PDB entry 6EU2 | electron microscopy, 3.40 A resolution | chains A and F of the 17 polymer chains in the assembly

Chain A:
Protein: DNA-directed RNA polymerase III subunit RPC1
Source organism: Saccharomyces cerevisiae (strain ATCC 204508 / S288c)
Notes: EC 2.7.7.6
UniProtKB: P04051 (RPC1_YEAST); residue numbers follow UniProt; this construct covers 1-1460
Sequence (1460 residues; row label = number of the first residue in the row):
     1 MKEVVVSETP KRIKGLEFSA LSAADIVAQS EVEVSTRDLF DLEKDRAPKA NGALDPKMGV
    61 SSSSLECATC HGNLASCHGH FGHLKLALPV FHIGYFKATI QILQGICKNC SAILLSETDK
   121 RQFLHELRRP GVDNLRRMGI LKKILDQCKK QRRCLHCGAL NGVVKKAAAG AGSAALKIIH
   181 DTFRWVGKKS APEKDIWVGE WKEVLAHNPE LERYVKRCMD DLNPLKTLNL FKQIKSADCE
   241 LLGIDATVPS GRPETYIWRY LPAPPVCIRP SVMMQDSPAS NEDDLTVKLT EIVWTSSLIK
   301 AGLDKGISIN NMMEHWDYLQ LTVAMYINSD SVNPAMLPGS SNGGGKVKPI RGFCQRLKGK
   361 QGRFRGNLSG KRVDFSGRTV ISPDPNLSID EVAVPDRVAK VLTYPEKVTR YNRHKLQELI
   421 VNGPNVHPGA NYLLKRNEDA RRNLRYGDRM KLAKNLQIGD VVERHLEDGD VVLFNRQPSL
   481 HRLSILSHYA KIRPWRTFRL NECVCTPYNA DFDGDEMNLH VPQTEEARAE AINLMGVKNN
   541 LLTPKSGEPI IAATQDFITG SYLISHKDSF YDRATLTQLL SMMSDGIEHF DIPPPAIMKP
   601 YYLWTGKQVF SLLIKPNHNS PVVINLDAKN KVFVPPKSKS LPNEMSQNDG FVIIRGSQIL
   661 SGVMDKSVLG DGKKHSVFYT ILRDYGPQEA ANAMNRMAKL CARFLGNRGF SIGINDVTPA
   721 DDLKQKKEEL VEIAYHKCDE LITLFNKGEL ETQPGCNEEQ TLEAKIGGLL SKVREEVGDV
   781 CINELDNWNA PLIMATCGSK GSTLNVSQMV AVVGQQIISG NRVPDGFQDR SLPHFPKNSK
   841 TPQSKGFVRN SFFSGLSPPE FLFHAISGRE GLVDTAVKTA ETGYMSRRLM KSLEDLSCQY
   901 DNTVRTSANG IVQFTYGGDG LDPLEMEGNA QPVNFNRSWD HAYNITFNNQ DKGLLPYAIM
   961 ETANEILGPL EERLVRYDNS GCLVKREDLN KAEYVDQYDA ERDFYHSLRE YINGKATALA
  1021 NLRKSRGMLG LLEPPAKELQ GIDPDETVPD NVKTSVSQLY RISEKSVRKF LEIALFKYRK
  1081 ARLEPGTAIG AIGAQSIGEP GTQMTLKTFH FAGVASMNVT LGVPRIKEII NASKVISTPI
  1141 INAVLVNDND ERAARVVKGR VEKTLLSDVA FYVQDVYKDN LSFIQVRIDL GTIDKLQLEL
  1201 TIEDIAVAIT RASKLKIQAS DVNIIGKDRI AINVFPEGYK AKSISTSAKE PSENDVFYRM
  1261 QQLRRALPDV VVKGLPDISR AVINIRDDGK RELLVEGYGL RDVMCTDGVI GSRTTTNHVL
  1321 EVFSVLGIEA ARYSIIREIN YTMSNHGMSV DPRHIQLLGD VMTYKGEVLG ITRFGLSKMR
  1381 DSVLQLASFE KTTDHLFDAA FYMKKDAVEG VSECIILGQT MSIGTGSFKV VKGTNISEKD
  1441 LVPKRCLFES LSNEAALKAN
Not modelled in the structure: 1, 169-174, 330-365, 1237-1251
Curated features (UniProtKB/Swiss-Prot):
  - region: Pro-858 to Glu-870 (Bridging helix)
  - binding site (Zn(2+)): Cys-67, Cys-70, Cys-77, His-80, Cys-107, Cys-110, Cys-154
  - binding site (Mg(2+)): Asp-511, Asp-513, Asp-515
Bound ions: Zn2+ site 1 near Cys-70 (its only coordinating residue here); Zn2+ site 2: Cys-107, Cys-154, Cys-157; Mg2+: Asp-511, Asp-513, Asp-515

Chain F:
Protein: DNA-directed RNA polymerases I, II, and III subunit RPABC2
Source organism: Saccharomyces cerevisiae (strain ATCC 204508 / S288c)
UniProtKB: P20435 (RPAB2_YEAST); numbering as in UniProt (aligned over 1-155)
Sequence (155 residues; row label = number of the first residue in the row):
     1 MSDYEEAFND GNENFEDFDV EHFSDEETYE EKPQFKDGET TDANGKTIVT GGNGPEDFQQ
    61 HEQIRRKTLK EKAIPKDQRA TTPYMTKYER ARILGTRALQ ISMNAPVFVD LEGETDPLRI
   121 AMKELAEKKI PLVIRRYLPD GSFEDWSVEE LIVDL
Not modelled in the structure: 1-70, 154-155
Curated features (UniProtKB/Swiss-Prot):
  - region: Leu-111 to Leu-132 (Leucine-zipper)
  - modified residue: Ser-24 (Phosphoserine)

How chain A and chain F interact:
Pairs across the interface - 56 pairs, chain A then chain F:
  Glu-406(A) / Thr-115(F)
  Lys-407(A) / Ser-102(F)
  Lys-407(A) / Met-103(F)
  Thr-409(A) / Ile-101(F)
  Thr-409(A) / Asn-104(F)  hydrogen bond
  Arg-410(A) / Asn-104(F)  hydrogen bond
  Tyr-411(A) / Val-107(F)
  Tyr-411(A) / Leu-111(F)  hydrophobic
  Tyr-411(A) / Glu-114(F)
  Tyr-411(A) / Thr-115(F)
  Asn-412(A) / Thr-115(F)
  Lys-415(A) / Thr-115(F)
  Ile-458(A) / Asn-104(F)
  Glu-525(A) / Ser-102(F)
  Glu-526(A) / Leu-99(F)
  Arg-528(A) / Asp-116(F)  salt bridge
  Arg-528(A) / Leu-118(F)
  Ala-529(A) / Gly-95(F)
  Ala-529(A) / Leu-118(F)  hydrophobic
  Ile-532(A) / Leu-118(F)  hydrophobic
  Asn-533(A) / Arg-90(F)
  Asn-533(A) / Ala-91(F)
  Asn-533(A) / Leu-94(F)
  Asn-533(A) / Met-122(F)
  Leu-534(A) / Tyr-88(F)  hydrophobic
  Leu-534(A) / Ala-91(F)  hydrophobic
  Gln-899(A) / Pro-139(F)
  Tyr-900(A) / Thr-81(F)
  Tyr-900(A) / Arg-136(F)
  Tyr-900(A) / Tyr-137(F)
  Arg-905(A) / Pro-139(F)
  Asn-909(A) / Pro-139(F)
  Arg-1079(A) / Tyr-84(F)  hydrogen bond
  Lys-1080(A) / Tyr-84(F)
  Glu-1084(A) / Thr-86(F)
  Glu-1084(A) / Lys-87(F)  hydrogen bond (side chain-backbone)
  Pro-1085(A) / Thr-86(F)
  Thr-1087(A) / Tyr-88(F)
  Gly-1424(A) / Tyr-88(F)
  Thr-1425(A) / Arg-92(F)
  Phe-1428(A) / Glu-89(F)
  Phe-1428(A) / Arg-92(F)
  Phe-1428(A) / Ile-134(F)  hydrophobic
  Phe-1428(A) / Arg-135(F)
  Lys-1429(A) / Arg-92(F)
  Lys-1429(A) / Ile-134(F)
  Lys-1429(A) / Arg-135(F)  hydrogen bond (backbone-backbone)
  Lys-1429(A) / Tyr-137(F)
  Val-1430(A) / Arg-92(F)
  Val-1430(A) / Ile-93(F)  hydrophobic
  Val-1430(A) / Val-133(F)
  Val-1431(A) / Leu-132(F)
  Val-1431(A) / Val-133(F)  hydrogen bond (backbone-backbone)
  Val-1431(A) / Arg-135(F)
  Lys-1432(A) / Pro-131(F)
  Lys-1432(A) / Leu-132(F)
Interface residues without a listed pair, chain A (36 interface residues in all): Val-408, Gly-469, Gly-1086, Ala-1088, Gly-1433
Interface residues without a listed pair, chain F (37 interface residues in all): Thr-96, Ala-98, Pro-117, Arg-119, Leu-138

Summary:
36 residues of chain A and 37 residues of chain F are in contact; the contacts include 6 hydrogen bonds and 1
salt bridge. Polar pairs include Arg-528(A)/Asp-116(F), Thr-409(A)/Asn-104(F) and Arg-410(A)/Asn-104(F).
Curated annotation (UniProt) lists 7 Zn2+-binding residues and 3 Mg2+-binding residues on chain A.
Here chain A is DNA-directed RNA polymerase III subunit RPC1 and chain F is DNA-directed RNA polymerases I,
II, and III subunit RPABC2, both from Saccharomyces cerevisiae (strain ATCC 204508 / S288c). Entry 6EU2 (Apo
RNA Polymerase III - open conformation (oPOL3)) was determined by electron microscopy (same publication as
6EU0, 6EU1 and 6EU3).
